Entry 1Y2B (X-ray diffraction, 1.40 A resolution); this record covers chain A.

== Chain A ==
Protein: cAMP-specific 3', 5'-cyclic phosphodiesterase 4D
Organism: Homo sapiens
Notes: EC 3.1.4.17; fragment: catalytic domain of human phosphodiesterase 4d
UniProt: Q08499 (PDE4D_HUMAN); residues 86-413 here correspond to UniProt positions 388-715 (UniProt number = residue number + 302)
Amino-acid sequence (349 residues; numbered 65 to 413; the number before each row is that of its first residue):
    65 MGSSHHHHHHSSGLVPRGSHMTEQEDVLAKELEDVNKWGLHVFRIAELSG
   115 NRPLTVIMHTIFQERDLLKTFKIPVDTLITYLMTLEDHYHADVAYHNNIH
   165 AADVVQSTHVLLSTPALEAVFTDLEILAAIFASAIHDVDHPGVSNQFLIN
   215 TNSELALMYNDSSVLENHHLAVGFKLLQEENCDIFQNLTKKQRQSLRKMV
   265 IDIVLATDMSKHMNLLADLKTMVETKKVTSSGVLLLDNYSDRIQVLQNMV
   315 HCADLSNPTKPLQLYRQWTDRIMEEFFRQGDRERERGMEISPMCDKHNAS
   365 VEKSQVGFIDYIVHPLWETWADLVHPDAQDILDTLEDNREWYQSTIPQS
Disordered / not traced: 65-85, 412-413
Construct notes: initiating methionine (65); cloning artifact (66-68, 75-85); expression tag (69-74)
Curated features (UniProtKB/Swiss-Prot):
  - active site: H160 (Proton donor)
  - binding site (3',5'-cyclic AMP): H160, Q369, F372
  - binding site (AMP): H160, D201, D318, N321, Q369, F372
  - binding site (Zn(2+)): H164, H200, D201, D318
  - binding site (Mg(2+)): D201
  - binding site (Mn(2+)): D201

== Overview ==
From UniProt: active-site residue H160, 3 residues binding 3',5'-cyclic AMP, 6 AMP-binding residues and 4
Zn2+-binding residues.
Chain A is cAMP-specific 3', 5'-cyclic phosphodiesterase 4D (Homo sapiens); the structure, Catalytic Domain Of
Human Phosphodiesterase 4D In Complex With 3,5-dimethyl-1H-pyrazole-4-carboxylic acid ethyl ester, was
determined by X-ray diffraction together with 1Y2D, 1Y2E, 1Y2H, 1Y2J and 1Y2K from the same study.
